PDB entry 4MI6 | X-ray diffraction, 1.90 A resolution | chain A

[Chain A]
Name: Glycogen phosphorylase, muscle form
From: Oryctolagus cuniculus
Notes: EC 2.4.1.1
Reference sequence: P00489 (PYGM_RABIT); residues 12-836 here correspond to UniProt positions 13-837 (UniProt number = residue number + 1)
Sequence (825 residues; row label = number of the first residue in the row):
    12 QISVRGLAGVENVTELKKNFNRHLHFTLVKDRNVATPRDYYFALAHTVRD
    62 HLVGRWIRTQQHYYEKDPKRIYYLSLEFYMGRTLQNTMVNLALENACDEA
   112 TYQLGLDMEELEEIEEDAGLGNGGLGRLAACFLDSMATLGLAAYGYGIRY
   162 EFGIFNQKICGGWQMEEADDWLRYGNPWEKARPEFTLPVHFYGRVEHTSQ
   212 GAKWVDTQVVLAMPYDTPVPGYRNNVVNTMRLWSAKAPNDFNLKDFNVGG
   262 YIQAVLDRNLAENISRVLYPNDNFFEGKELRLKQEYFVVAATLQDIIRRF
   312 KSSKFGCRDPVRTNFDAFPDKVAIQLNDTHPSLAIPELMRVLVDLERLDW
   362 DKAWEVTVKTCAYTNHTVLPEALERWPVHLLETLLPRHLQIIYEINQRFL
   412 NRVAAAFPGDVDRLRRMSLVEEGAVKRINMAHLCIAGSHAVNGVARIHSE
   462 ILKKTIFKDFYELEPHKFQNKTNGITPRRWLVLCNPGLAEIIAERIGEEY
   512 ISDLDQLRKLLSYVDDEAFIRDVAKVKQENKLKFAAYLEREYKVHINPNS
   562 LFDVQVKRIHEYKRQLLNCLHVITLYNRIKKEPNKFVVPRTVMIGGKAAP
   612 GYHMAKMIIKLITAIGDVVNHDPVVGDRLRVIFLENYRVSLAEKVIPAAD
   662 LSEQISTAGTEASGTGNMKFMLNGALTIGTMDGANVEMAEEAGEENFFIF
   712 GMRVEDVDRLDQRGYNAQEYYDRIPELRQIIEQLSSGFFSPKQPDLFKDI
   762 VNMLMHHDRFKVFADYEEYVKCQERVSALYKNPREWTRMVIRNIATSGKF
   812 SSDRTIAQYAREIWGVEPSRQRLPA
Unresolved in the structure: 255-259, 315-324
Modified positions: K680 ((2S)-2-amino-6-[[3-hydroxy-2-methyl-5-(phosphonooxymethyl)pyridin-4-yl]methylideneamino]hexanoic acid; LLP)
Curated features (UniProtKB/Swiss-Prot):
  - binding site (AMP): D42, Y75, R309 to C318
  - site: C108 (Involved in the association of subunits), C142 (Involved in the association of subunits), Y155 (Can be labeled by an AMP analog)
  - modified residue: S14 (Phosphoserine), Y203 (Phosphotyrosine), Y226 (Phosphotyrosine), S429 (Phosphoserine), Y472 (Phosphotyrosine), S513 (Phosphoserine), K680 (N6-(pyridoxal phosphate)lysine), S746 (Phosphoserine), S747 (Phosphoserine)
Small-molecule neighbours: SUGAR (26V; N-[4-(5,6,7,8-tetrahydronaphthalen-2-yl)butanoyl]-beta-D-glucopyranosylamine): E88, N133, G135, L136, L139, Y280, N282, D283, N284, F285, F286, R292, D339, H341, H377, T378, A383, V455, N484, Y573, E672, A673, S674, G675, T676
What the authors report for this chain:
  - conformationally variable residues (loop rearrangement): Y280 to G288
  - binding site for SUGAR: H377, N484, Y573, E672, A673, S674, G675

[Overview]
Bound to chain A: SUGAR. Curated annotation (UniProt) lists 12 AMP-binding residues. From the paper: a binding
site for SUGAR at H377, N484 and Y573 among others; conformational variability at Y280.
Chain A is Glycogen phosphorylase, muscle form (Oryctolagus cuniculus); the structure, Crystal structure of
Gpb in complex with SUGAR (N-[4-(5,6,7,8-TETRAHYDRONAPHTHALEN-2-YL)BUTANOYL]-BETA-D-GLUCOPYRANOSYLAMINE), was
determined by X-ray diffraction, deposited together with 4MHO, 4MHS, 4MI3, 4MI9 and 4MIC.
